Entry 4JUR (X-ray diffraction, 2.50 A resolution); this record covers chains H and I of the 4 polymer chains in the assembly.

[Chain H]
Name: Putative cytoplasmic protein
From: Salmonella typhimurium
Notes: EC 3.5.1.4
UniProtKB: Q93IS4 (Q93IS4_SALTY); residues 1-161 here = UniProt positions 1-161
Chain sequence (176 residues; each row starts with the number of its first residue; numbers below 1 keep their minus sign (His-14 is residue -14)):
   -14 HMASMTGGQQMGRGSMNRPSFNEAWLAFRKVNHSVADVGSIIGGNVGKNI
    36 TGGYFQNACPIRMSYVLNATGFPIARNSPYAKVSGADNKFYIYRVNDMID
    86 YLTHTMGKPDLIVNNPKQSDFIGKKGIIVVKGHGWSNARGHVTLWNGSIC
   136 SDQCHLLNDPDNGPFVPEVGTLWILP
Unresolved in the structure: -14 to 2
Sequence notes: expression tag (-14 to 0)
Modified positions: Mse-13, Mse-10, Mse-4, Mse1 (selenomethionine); Mse48, Mse83, Mse91 (selenomethionine; parent Met)
Disulfide bonds: Cys135-Cys139
From the paper describing this entry:
  - catalytic residues: Cys44, His126, Asp137

[Chain I]
Name: Uncharacterized protein
From: Enterobacter cloacae subsp. cloacae
UniProtKB: D5C6F7 (D5C6F7_ENTCC); numbering as in UniProt (aligned over 19-117)
Chain sequence (105 residues; each row starts with the number of its first residue):
    19 QTLPDISTFSQQQIFENWVQNRCIGKIADSKSLKEDADASAAAWLEASNL
    69 PAENFEKADEVIVSLLKQKVGGTEPGHYQILKCTLIANSDAIRPLKSSKH
   119 HHHHH
Unresolved in the structure: 19, 117-123
Sequence notes: expression tag (118-123)
Disulfide bonds: Cys41-Cys101

[Interface between chain H and chain I]
Pairs across the interface - 13 pairs, chain H then chain I:
  Gln41(H) with Glu92(I)
  Asn42(H) with Thr91(I); Glu92(I)
  Gly119(H) with Gly89(I)
  Trp120(H) with Gly89(I); Gly90(I), hydrogen bond (side chain-backbone); Thr91(I)
  Ser121(H) with Gly89(I), hydrogen bond (backbone-backbone); Leu99(I)
  Asn122(H) with Gly90(I); Thr91(I), hydrogen bond (side chain-backbone); Glu92(I); Tyr96(I)
Interface residues without a listed pair, chain H (7 interface residues in all): Pro149
Interface residues without a listed pair, chain I (7 interface residues in all): Val88

[In short]
Chain H and chain I each contribute 7 residues to their interface, with 3 hydrogen bonds. Among the polar
pairs are Trp120(H)-Gly90(I), Asn122(H)-Thr91(I) and Ser121(H)-Gly89(I). From the paper: catalytic residues
Cys44(H), His126(H) and Asp137(H).
Here chain H is Putative cytoplasmic protein (Salmonella typhimurium) and chain I is Uncharacterized protein
(Enterobacter cloacae subsp. cloacae). Entry 4JUR (Crystal structure of the effector Tae4 from Salmonella
typhimurium in complex with the immunity Tai4 from ...) was determined by X-ray diffraction.
